PDB entry 7BYM | electron microscopy, 3.10 A resolution | chains E and G of the 8 polymer chains in the assembly

[Chain E (and G)]
Name: Green fluorescent protein, Potassium voltage-gated channel subfamily KQT member 4
Source organism: Aequorea victoria
Notes: chain G of this document is another copy of the same molecule, construct and numbering; everything in this record applies to it too
Reference sequence: chimeric construct of P42212, P56696: residues -253 to -17 from P42212 (GFP_AEQVI) positions 2-238 (UniProt number = residue number + 255); residues 1-695 from P56696 positions 1-695 (same numbers)
Chain sequence (979 residues; each row starts with the number of its first residue; numbers below 1 keep their minus sign (Met-283 is residue -283)):
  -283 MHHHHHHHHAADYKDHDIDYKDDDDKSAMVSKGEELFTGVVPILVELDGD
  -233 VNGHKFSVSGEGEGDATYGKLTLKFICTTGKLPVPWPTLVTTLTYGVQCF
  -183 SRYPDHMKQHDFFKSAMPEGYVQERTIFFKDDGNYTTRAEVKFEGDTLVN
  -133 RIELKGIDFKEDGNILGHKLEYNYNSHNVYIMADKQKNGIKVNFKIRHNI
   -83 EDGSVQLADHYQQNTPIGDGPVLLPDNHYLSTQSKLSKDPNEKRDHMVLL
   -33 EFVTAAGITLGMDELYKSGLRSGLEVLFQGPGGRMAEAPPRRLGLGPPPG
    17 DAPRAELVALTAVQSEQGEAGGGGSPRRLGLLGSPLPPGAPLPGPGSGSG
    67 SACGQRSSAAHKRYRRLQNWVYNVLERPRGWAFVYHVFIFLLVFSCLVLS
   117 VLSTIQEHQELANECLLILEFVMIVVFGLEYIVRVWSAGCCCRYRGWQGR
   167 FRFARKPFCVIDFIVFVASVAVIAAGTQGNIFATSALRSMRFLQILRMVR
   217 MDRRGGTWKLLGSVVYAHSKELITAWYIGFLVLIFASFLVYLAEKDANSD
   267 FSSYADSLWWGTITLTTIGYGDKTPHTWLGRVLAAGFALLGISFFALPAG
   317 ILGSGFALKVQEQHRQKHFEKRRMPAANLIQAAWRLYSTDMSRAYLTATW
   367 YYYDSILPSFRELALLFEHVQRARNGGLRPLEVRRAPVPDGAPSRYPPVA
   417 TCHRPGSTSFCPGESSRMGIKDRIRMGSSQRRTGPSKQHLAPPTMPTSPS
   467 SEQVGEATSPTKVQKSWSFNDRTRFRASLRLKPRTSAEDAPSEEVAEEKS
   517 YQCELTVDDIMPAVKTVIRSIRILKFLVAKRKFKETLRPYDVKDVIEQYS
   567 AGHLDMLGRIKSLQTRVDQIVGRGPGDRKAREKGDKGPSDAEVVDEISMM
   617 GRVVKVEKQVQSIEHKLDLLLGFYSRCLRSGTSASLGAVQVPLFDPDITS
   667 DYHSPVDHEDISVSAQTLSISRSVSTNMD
Disordered / not traced: -283 to 73, 194-198, 368-523, 589-695
Differences from the reference sequence: expression tag (-283 to -254); engineered mutation Leu-191 (Phe64 in P42212), Thr-190 (Ser65 in P42212), Thr-148 (Lys107 in P42212), Lys-49 (Ala206 in P42212), Leu-24 (His231 in P42212); linker (-16 to 0)
Bound ions: K+ site 1: Thr283 (shared with 1 residue of chain A; 1 residue of chain C; Thr283(G) of chain G); K+ site 2: Thr283, Ile284 (shared with 1 residue of chain A; 2 residues of chain C; Ile284(G) of chain G); K+ site 3: Gly285, Tyr286 (shared with 2 residues of chain A; 2 residues of chain C; Gly285(G), Tyr286(G) of chain G)
Ligand contacts:
  - Retigabine, Ezogabine (FBX; ethyl N-[2-azanyl-4-[(4-fluorophenyl)methylamino]phenyl]carbamate), molecule 1: Trp242, Gly245, Phe246, Leu249, Phe311, Pro314, Leu318
  - Retigabine, Ezogabine (FBX), molecule 2: Leu305, Leu306, Ser309, Phe310
  - PtdIns(4,5)P2 (PT5; [(2R)-1-octadecanoyloxy-3-[oxidanyl-[(1R,2R,3S,4R,5R,6S)-2,3,6-tris(oxidanyl)-4,5-diphosphonooxy-cyclohexyl]oxy-phospho ryl]oxy-propan-2-yl] (8Z)-icosa-5,8,11,14-tetraenoate): Leu91, Glu92, Arg93, Pro94, Phe99, His102, Val103, Phe106, Arg150, Lys172, Phe174, Cys175, Arg216, Met217, Asp218, Arg219
Curated features (UniProtKB/Swiss-Prot):
  - modified residue: Tyr-189 (Z: -2,3-didehydrotyrosine)
  - region (Interaction with CALM): Ala342 to Arg351, Arg535 to Phe549
  - binding site (a 1,2-diacyl-sn-glycero-3-phospho-(1D-myo-inositol-4,5-bisphosphate)): Arg93, Lys172, Arg219, Arg220, Lys225, Ser235, His330, Lys333

[How chain E and chain G interact]
Contacting residue pairs (67):
  Thr120(E) - Ser269(G)
  Thr120(E) - Tyr270(G)
  Ile121(E) - Ala271(G)  hydrophobic
  Ile211(E) - Phe246(G)  hydrophobic
  Met214(E) - Phe246(G)  hydrophobic
  Val215(E) - Tyr243(G)
  Asp218(E) - Tyr243(G)
  Thr223(E) - Thr240(G)
  Thr223(E) - Tyr243(G)
  Trp224(E) - Tyr243(G)
  Trp224(E) - Ile244(G)  hydrophobic
  Trp224(E) - Leu247(G)  hydrophobic
  Leu226(E) - Lys236(G)
  Ala271(E) - Trp294(G)  hydrophobic
  Asp272(E) - Trp294(G)
  Asp272(E) - Arg297(G)  salt bridge
  Trp275(E) - Arg297(G)
  Thr282(E) - Ile308(G)
  Thr283(E) - Thr283(G)
  Ile284(E) - Ile284(G)
  Ile284(E) - Gly285(G)
  Ile284(E) - Ile308(G)  hydrophobic
  Gly285(E) - Gly285(G)
  Tyr286(E) - Trp276(G)  hydrogen bond
  Tyr286(E) - Thr280(G)  hydrogen bond
  Tyr286(E) - Gly285(G)
  Tyr286(E) - Tyr286(G)
  Tyr286(E) - Gly287(G)
  Tyr286(E) - Lys289(G)
  Tyr286(E) - Thr290(G)
  Phe311(E) - Leu305(G)  hydrophobic
  Ala315(E) - Leu313(G)
  Leu318(E) - Leu313(G)  hydrophobic
  Gly319(E) - Leu313(G)
  Gly319(E) - Ile317(G)
  Ser320(E) - Ser320(G)  hydrogen bond
  Phe322(E) - Glu237(G)
  Phe322(E) - Leu313(G)  hydrophobic
  Phe322(E) - Ile317(G)  hydrophobic
  Ala323(E) - Ser320(G)
  Ala323(E) - Leu324(G)
  Leu324(E) - Leu324(G)  hydrophobic
  Val326(E) - Ala233(G)
  Val326(E) - His234(G)
  Val326(E) - Glu237(G)
  Gln327(E) - Leu324(G)
  Asp560(E) - Ile562(G)
  Val561(E) - Ile562(G)  hydrophobic
  Gln564(E) - Ile562(G)  hydrogen bond (side chain-backbone)
  Gln564(E) - Tyr565(G)
  Tyr565(E) - Tyr565(G)  hydrophobic
  Gly568(E) - Tyr565(G)
  Gly568(E) - His569(G)  hydrogen bond (backbone-side chain)
  His569(E) - Tyr565(G)
  Met572(E) - His569(G)
  Met572(E) - Leu573(G)  hydrophobic
  Met572(E) - Ile576(G)  hydrophobic
  Arg575(E) - Leu573(G)
  Arg575(E) - Ile576(G)
  Arg575(E) - Lys577(G)
  Ile576(E) - Ile576(G)  hydrophobic
  Leu579(E) - Leu579(G)  hydrophobic
  Leu579(E) - Gln580(G)
  Arg582(E) - Gln580(G)
  Arg582(E) - Asp584(G)  salt bridge
  Ile586(E) - Val587(G)  hydrophobic
  Ile586(E) - Gly588(G)
Other interface residues (no listed pair), chain E (47 interface residues in all): Val117, Leu227, Thr278, Asp288, Lys289, Pro314, Arg331, His334
Other interface residues (no listed pair), chain G (53 interface residues in all): Leu274, Pro291, Ala301, Ala304, Ser309, Phe310, Ala312, Gly316, Gly321, Glu328, Asp557, Val561, Met572

[In short]
47 residues of chain E and 53 residues of chain G are in contact, with 5 hydrogen bonds and 2 salt bridges.
Among the polar pairs are Asp272(E)-Arg297(G), Arg582(E)-Asp584(G) and Tyr286(E)-Trp276(G). Chain E binds
Retigabine, Ezogabine and PtdIns(4,5)P2.
Both chains are Green fluorescent protein, Potassium voltage-gated channel subfamily KQT member 4 (Aequorea
victoria). Entry 7BYM (Cryo-EM structure of human KCNQ4 with retigabine) was determined by electron microscopy
together with 7BYL and 7BYN from the same study.
